4DJE - chains E and F of the 6 polymer chains in the assembly; structure by X-ray diffraction, 3.50 A resolution.

Chain E:
Name: Corrinoid/iron-sulfur protein large subunit
From: Moorella thermoacetica
Reference sequence: Q07340 (ACSC_MOOTH); residues 1-446 here = UniProt positions 1-446
Amino-acid sequence (446 residues; each row starts with the number of its first residue):
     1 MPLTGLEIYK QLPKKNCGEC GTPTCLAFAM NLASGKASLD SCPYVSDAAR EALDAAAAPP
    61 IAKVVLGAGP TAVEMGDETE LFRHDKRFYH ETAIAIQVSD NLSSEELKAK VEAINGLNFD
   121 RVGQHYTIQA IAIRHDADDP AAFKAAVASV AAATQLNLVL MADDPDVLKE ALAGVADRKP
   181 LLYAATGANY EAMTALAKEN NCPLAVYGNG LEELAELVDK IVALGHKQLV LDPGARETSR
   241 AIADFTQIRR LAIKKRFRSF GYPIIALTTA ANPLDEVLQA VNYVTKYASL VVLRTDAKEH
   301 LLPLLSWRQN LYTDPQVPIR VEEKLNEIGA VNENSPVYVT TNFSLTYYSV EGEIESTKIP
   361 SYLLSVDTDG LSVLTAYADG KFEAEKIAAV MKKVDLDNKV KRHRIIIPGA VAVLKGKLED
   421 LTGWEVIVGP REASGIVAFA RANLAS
Unresolved in the structure: 1, 443-446
UniProt features mapped onto this chain:
  - binding site ([4Fe-4S] cluster): C17, C20, C25, C42
  - binding site (5-methoxybenzimidazolylcob(I)amide): T340, T346, G370 to V373, A433
Metal / ion sites: 4Fe-4S cluster Fe: C17, C20, C25, C42
Ligand contacts:
  - cobalamin (B12): P318, Y338, V339, T340, F343, L345, T346, S349, V350, G370, L371, S372, V373, L374, T375, A378, D379, I406, I407, P408, G429, P430, R431, E432, A433, I436
  - 4Fe-4S cluster (SF4): P13, K15, N16, C17, G18, E19, C20, T22, P23, T24, C25, F28, C42, P43, Y44

Chain F:
Name: Corrinoid/iron-sulfur protein small subunit
From: Moorella thermoacetica
Reference sequence: Q07341 (ACSD_MOOTH); numbering as in UniProt (aligned over 1-323)
Amino-acid sequence (323 residues; row label = number of the first residue in the row):
     1 MAVQILRDRS RAAVQKVVLG ATKDQGGTRS HTIVVGGDAA LPFHHFEGEI VNRPVIGMEV
    61 QDIVPDWPDV LKDPFTDVIN EPGRWAQKCV AEYGADLIYL KLDGADPEGA NHSVDQCVAT
   121 VKEVLQAVGV PLVVVGCGDV EKDHEVLEAV AEAAAGENLL LGNAEQENYK SLTAACMVHK
   181 HNIIARSPLD INICKQLNIL INEMNLPLDH IVIDPSIGGL GYGIEYSFSI MERIRLGALQ
   241 GDKMLSMPVI CTVGYEAWRA KEASAPVSEY PGWGKETERG ILWEAVTATA LLQAGAHILL
   301 MRHPEAVARV KENIDQLMVS NAY

Chain E / chain F interface:
Contacting residue pairs - 91 pairs, chain E then chain F:
  F82(E) - L41(F)  hydrophobic
  F82(E) - E232(F)
  F82(E) - L236(F)  hydrophobic
  R83(E) - E225(F)  hydrogen bond (side chain-backbone)
  R83(E) - S229(F)  hydrogen bond
  H84(E) - R233(F)
  F119(E) - G272(F)
  D120(E) - W273(F)  hydrogen bond (backbone-side chain)
  R121(E) - G221(F)
  R121(E) - E262(F)  salt bridge
  R121(E) - W273(F)
  L211(E) - V3(F)
  L211(E) - I5(F)  hydrophobic
  L211(E) - Y323(F)
  E212(E) - M1(F)
  E212(E) - V3(F)  hydrogen bond (side chain-backbone)
  A215(E) - V3(F)  hydrophobic
  D219(E) - M1(F)
  T238(E) - Q316(F)
  T238(E) - L317(F)
  S239(E) - Q316(F)
  S239(E) - V319(F)  hydrogen bond (side chain-backbone)
  S239(E) - N321(F)  hydrogen bond (backbone-side chain)
  R240(E) - N321(F)  hydrogen bond (side chain-backbone)
  R240(E) - A322(F)
  R240(E) - Y323(F)
  I242(E) - Q293(F)
  I242(E) - L317(F)  hydrophobic
  A243(E) - F46(F)  hydrophobic
  A243(E) - N321(F)
  A243(E) - Y323(F)  hydrogen bond (backbone-side chain)
  D244(E) - Y323(F)  hydrogen bond
  Q247(E) - I5(F)
  Q247(E) - L6(F)  hydrogen bond (side chain-backbone)
  Q247(E) - F46(F)
  Q247(E) - Y323(F)
  R250(E) - L6(F)
  R250(E) - D8(F)  salt bridge
  R250(E) - L41(F)
  R250(E) - E47(F)  salt bridge
  L251(E) - V3(F)  hydrophobic
  L251(E) - L6(F)  hydrophobic
  K255(E) - L6(F)
  F257(E) - V3(F)  hydrophobic
  F260(E) - V3(F)  hydrophobic
  L274(E) - E278(F)
  L274(E) - E305(F)
  L274(E) - R309(F)
  D275(E) - R309(F)  salt bridge
  D275(E) - E312(F)
  V277(E) - L282(F)  hydrophobic
  L278(E) - A285(F)
  L278(E) - V286(F)
  L278(E) - T289(F)
  L278(E) - R309(F)
  L278(E) - N313(F)
  Q279(E) - Q316(F)
  V281(E) - V286(F)  hydrophobic
  N282(E) - T289(F)
  N282(E) - Q293(F)  hydrogen bond
  N282(E) - N313(F)  hydrogen bond
  T285(E) - F228(F)
  K298(E) - P271(F)
  K298(E) - G272(F)
  K298(E) - W273(F)
  E299(E) - G274(F)
  E299(E) - K275(F)  hydrogen bond (side chain-backbone)
  E299(E) - E278(F)
  E299(E) - L282(F)
  H300(E) - E278(F)  salt bridge
  H300(E) - L282(F)
  L302(E) - W273(F)  hydrophobic
  L302(E) - R279(F)
  P303(E) - L220(F)
  P303(E) - L282(F)  hydrophobic
  P303(E) - W283(F)  hydrophobic
  P303(E) - V286(F)  hydrophobic
  S306(E) - W283(F)
  W307(E) - L220(F)  hydrophobic
  W307(E) - I224(F)  hydrophobic
  W307(E) - F228(F)  hydrophobic
  W307(E) - A290(F)  hydrophobic
  N310(E) - L220(F)
  N310(E) - G221(F)  hydrogen bond (side chain-backbone)
  N310(E) - E225(F)
  L311(E) - F228(F)  hydrophobic
  I319(E) - E225(F)
  Y348(E) - G221(F)  hydrogen bond (side chain-backbone)
  Y348(E) - Y222(F)
  Y348(E) - G223(F)
  G352(E) - R259(F)
Other interface residues (no listed pair), chain E (46 interface residues in all): E216, T246, N272, T313
Other interface residues (no listed pair), chain F (50 interface residues in all): A2, Q4, H44, V310, S320

In short:
46 residues of chain E and 50 residues of chain F are in contact; the contacts include 15 hydrogen bonds and 5
salt bridges. Among the polar pairs are R121(E)-E262(F), R250(E)-D8(F) and R250(E)-E47(F). Chain E binds
4Fe-4S cluster and cobalamin.
Chain E is Corrinoid/iron-sulfur protein large subunit and chain F is Corrinoid/iron-sulfur protein small
subunit, both from Moorella thermoacetica; the structure, Crystal structure of folate-bound corrinoid
iron-sulfur protein (CFeSP) in complex with its methyltransferase (MeTr), co-crystallized with ..., was
determined by X-ray diffraction together with 4DJD and 4DJF from the same study.
